8APK - chains M and m of the 42 polymer chains in the assembly; structure by electron microscopy, 3.70 A resolution.

== Chain M (and m) ==
Name: subunit-g
From: Trypanosoma brucei brucei
Notes: chain m of this document is another copy of the same molecule, construct and numbering; everything in this record applies to it too
Reference sequence: C9ZJA0 (C9ZJA0_TRYB9); residues 1-144 here = UniProt positions 1-144
Sequence (144 residues; numbered 1 to 144; the number before each row is that of its first residue):
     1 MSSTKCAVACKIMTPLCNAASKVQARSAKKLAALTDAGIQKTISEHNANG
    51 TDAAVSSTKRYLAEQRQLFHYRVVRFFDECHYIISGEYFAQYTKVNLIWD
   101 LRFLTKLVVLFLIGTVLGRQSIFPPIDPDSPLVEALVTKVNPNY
Disordered / not traced: 1-15

== How chain M and chain m interact ==
Contacting residue pairs - 74 pairs, chain M then chain m:
  A20(M) with F77(m)
  Q24(M) with D78(m)
  S27(M) with H70(m); V73(m); V74(m)
  K30(M) with H70(m)
  L31(M) with Y71(m)
  D36(M) with Q67(m), hydrogen bond
  I39(M) with Q67(m); L68(m), hydrophobic
  I43(M) with L68(m), hydrophobic
  H46(M) with Y71(m)
  N47(M) with Y71(m)
  G50(M) with R75(m)
  T51(M) with Y71(m), hydrogen bond (backbone-side chain); R75(m), hydrogen bond (backbone-side chain)
  D52(M) with Y71(m); R75(m)
  A53(M) with Y71(m), hydrogen bond (backbone-side chain)
  A54(M) with Q65(m), hydrogen bond (backbone-side chain); Y71(m); R72(m)
  S57(M) with Y61(m); E64(m), hydrogen bond
  T58(M) with Y61(m), hydrogen bond; Q65(m), hydrogen bond
  R60(M) with E64(m), salt bridge
  Y61(M) with S57(m); T58(m), hydrogen bond; Y61(m), hydrophobic
  E64(M) with S57(m), hydrogen bond; R60(m), salt bridge
  Q65(M) with A54(m), hydrogen bond (side chain-backbone); T58(m), hydrogen bond
  Q67(M) with L34(m); D36(m), hydrogen bond; I39(m)
  L68(M) with I39(m), hydrophobic
  H70(M) with K30(m)
  Y71(M) with L31(m), hydrophobic; I43(m), hydrophobic; H46(m); T51(m), hydrogen bond (side chain-backbone); D52(m); A53(m), hydrogen bond (side chain-backbone); A54(m)
  R72(M) with A54(m); T58(m)
  V73(M) with S27(m)
  V74(M) with S27(m)
  R75(M) with G50(m); T51(m), hydrogen bond (side chain-backbone); D52(m)
  F77(M) with A20(m); V23(m), hydrophobic; Q24(m)
  D78(M) with Q24(m), hydrogen bond
  R119(M) with Y144(m), hydrogen bond (backbone-side chain)
  Q120(M) with Y144(m)
  S121(M) with Y144(m), hydrogen bond
  P125(M) with N143(m)
  I126(M) with N143(m), hydrogen bond (backbone-side chain)
  L136(M) with P142(m), hydrophobic; N143(m)
  K139(M) with P142(m)
  P142(M) with L136(m), hydrophobic; K139(m), hydrogen bond (backbone-side chain)
  N143(M) with P125(m); I126(m), hydrogen bond (side chain-backbone); L136(m)
  Y144(M) with R119(m), hydrogen bond (side chain-backbone); Q120(m); S121(m), hydrogen bond; P125(m)
Other interface residues (no listed pair), chain M (44 interface residues in all): V23, A28, L34
Other interface residues (no listed pair), chain m (44 interface residues in all): A28, N47

== In short ==
Chain M and chain m each contribute 44 residues to their interface, with 24 hydrogen bonds and 2 salt bridges.
Among the polar pairs are R60(M)-E64(m), D36(M)-Q67(m) and T51(M)-Y71(m).
Chain M and chain m are both subunit-g (Trypanosoma brucei brucei); the structure, rotational state 3 of the
Trypanosoma brucei mitochondrial ATP synthase dimer, was determined by electron microscopy, deposited together
with 8AP6, 8AP7, 8AP8, 8AP9, 8APA, 8APB and 7 further entries.
